Entry 8P3V (electron microscopy, 3.53 A resolution); this record covers chains A and E of the 8 polymer chains in the assembly.

== Chain A ==
Molecule: Glutamate receptor 1 flip isoform
From: Rattus norvegicus
UniProtKB: P19490 (GRIA1_RAT), isoform P19490-2; the construct has insertions or renumbered stretches relative to UniProt, so the offset changes along the chain: -25 to -7 = UniProt 1-19; 2-889 = UniProt 20-907
Chain sequence (915 residues; numbered -25 to 889; the number before each row is that of its first residue; numbers below 1 keep their minus sign (Met-25 is residue -25)):
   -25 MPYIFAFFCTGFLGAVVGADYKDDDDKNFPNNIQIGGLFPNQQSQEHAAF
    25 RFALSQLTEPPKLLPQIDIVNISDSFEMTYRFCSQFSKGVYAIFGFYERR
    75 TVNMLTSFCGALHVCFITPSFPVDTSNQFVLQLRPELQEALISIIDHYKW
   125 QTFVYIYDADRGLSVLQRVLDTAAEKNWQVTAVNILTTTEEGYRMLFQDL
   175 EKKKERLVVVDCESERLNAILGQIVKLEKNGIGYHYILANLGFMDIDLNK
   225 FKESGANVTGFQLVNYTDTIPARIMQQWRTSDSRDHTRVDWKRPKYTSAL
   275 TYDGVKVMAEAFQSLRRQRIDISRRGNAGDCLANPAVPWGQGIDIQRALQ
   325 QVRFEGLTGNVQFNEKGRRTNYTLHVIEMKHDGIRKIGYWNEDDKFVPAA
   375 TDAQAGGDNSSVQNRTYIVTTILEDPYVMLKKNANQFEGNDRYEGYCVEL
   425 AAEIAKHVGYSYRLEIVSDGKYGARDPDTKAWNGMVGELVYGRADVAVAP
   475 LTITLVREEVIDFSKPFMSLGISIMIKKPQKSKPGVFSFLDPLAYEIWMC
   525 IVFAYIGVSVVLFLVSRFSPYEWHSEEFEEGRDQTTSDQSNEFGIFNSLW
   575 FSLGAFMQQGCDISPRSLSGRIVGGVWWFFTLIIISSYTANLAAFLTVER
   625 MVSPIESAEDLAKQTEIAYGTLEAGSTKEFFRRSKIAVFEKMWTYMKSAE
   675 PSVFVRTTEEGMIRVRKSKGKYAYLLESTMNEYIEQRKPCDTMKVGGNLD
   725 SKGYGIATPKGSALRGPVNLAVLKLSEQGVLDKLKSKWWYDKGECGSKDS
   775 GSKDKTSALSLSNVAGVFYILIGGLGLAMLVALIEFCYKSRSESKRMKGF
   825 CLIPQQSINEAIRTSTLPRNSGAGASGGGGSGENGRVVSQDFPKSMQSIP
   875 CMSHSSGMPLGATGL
Unresolved in the structure: -25 to 389, 504-506, 548-565, 768-780, 816-889
Differences from the reference sequence: insertion (-6 to 1)
Swiss-Prot annotation at these positions:
  - motif: Ala886 to Leu889 (PDZ-binding)
  - binding site (L-glutamate): Pro474, Thr476, Arg481, Ser650, Thr651, Glu701
  - modified residue (Phosphoserine): Ser627, Ser692, Ser831, Ser845
  - lipidation (S-palmitoyl cysteine): Cys585, Cys811
  - glycosylation (N-linked (GlcNAc...) asparagine): Asn45, Asn231, Asn239, Asn345, Asn383, Asn388

== Chain E ==
Molecule: Voltage-dependent calcium channel gamma-3 subunit
From: Rattus norvegicus
UniProtKB: Q8VHX0 (CCG3_RAT); residues 2-315 here = UniProt positions 2-315
Chain sequence (314 residues; numbered 2 to 315; the number before each row is that of its first residue):
     2 RMCDRGIQMLITTVGAFAAFSLMTIAVGTDYWLYSRGVCRTKSTSDNETS
    52 RKNEEVMTHSGLWRTCCLEGAFRGVCKKIDHFPEDADYEQDTAEYLLRAV
   102 RASSVFPILSVTLLFFGGLCVAASEFHRSRHSVILSAGIFFVSAGLSNII
   152 GIIVYISANAGDPGQRDSKKSYSYGWSFYFGAFSFIIAEIVGVVAVHIYI
   202 EKHQQLRARSHSELLKKSTFARLPPYRYRFRRRSSSRSTEPRSRDLSPIS
   252 KGFHTIPSTDISMFTLSRDPSKLTMGTLLNSDRDHAFLQFHNSTPKEFKE
   302 SLHNNPANRRTTPV
Unresolved in the structure: 2-4, 42-54, 85-91, 163-171, 210-315
Disulfides: Cys40-Cys68, Cys67-Cys77
Swiss-Prot annotation at these positions:
  - modified residue: Ser248 (Phosphoserine)

== How chain A and chain E interact ==
Pairs across the interface (11; chain A residue first):
  Leu785(A) - Ile157(E)  hydrophobic
  Ser786(A) - Ser158(E)
  Ser786(A) - Ala161(E)
  Phe792(A) - Ile154(E)  hydrophobic
  Tyr793(A) - Leu98(E)
  Tyr793(A) - Ile151(E)  hydrophobic
  Tyr793(A) - Ile154(E)  hydrophobic
  Tyr793(A) - Val155(E)
  Tyr793(A) - Ser158(E)
  Ile796(A) - Ile151(E)  hydrophobic
  Met803(A) - Ser144(E)
Also at the interface, not in a pair above, chain A (8 interface residues in all): Ala789, Leu799
Also at the interface, not in a pair above, chain E (11 interface residues in all): Val143, Leu147, Ile150

== Summary ==
8 residues of chain A and 11 residues of chain E are in contact. Curated annotation (UniProt) lists 6
L-glutamate-binding residues on chain A.
Here chain A is Glutamate receptor 1 flip isoform and chain E is Voltage-dependent calcium channel gamma-3
subunit, both from Rattus norvegicus. Entry 8P3V (Homomeric GluA1 in tandem with TARP gamma-3, desensitized
conformation 3) was determined by electron microscopy, deposited together with 8C1P, 8C1Q, 8C1R, 8C1S, 8C2H,
8C2I and 9 further entries.
